3SDI - chains L and V of the 28 polymer chains in the assembly; structure by X-ray diffraction, 2.65 A resolution.

[Chain L]
Molecule: Proteasome component C5
From: Saccharomyces cerevisiae
Notes: EC 3.4.25.1
UniProt: P23724 (PSB1_YEAST); the construct lacks a stretch of the UniProt sequence and is renumbered around it, so the offset changes along the chain: -9 to -1 = UniProt 20-28; 1-70 = UniProt 29-98; 71-106 = UniProt 100-135; 107-144 = UniProt 138-175; 2 more segments
Amino-acid sequence (222 residues; each row starts with the number of its first residue; note: 2 numbers in that range are skipped by the numbering (no residue carries them; nothing is unmodelled there); a row labelled like 106A-106B holds insertion residues (106A, then the next letters in order); numbers below 1 keep their minus sign (Gln-9 is residue -9)):
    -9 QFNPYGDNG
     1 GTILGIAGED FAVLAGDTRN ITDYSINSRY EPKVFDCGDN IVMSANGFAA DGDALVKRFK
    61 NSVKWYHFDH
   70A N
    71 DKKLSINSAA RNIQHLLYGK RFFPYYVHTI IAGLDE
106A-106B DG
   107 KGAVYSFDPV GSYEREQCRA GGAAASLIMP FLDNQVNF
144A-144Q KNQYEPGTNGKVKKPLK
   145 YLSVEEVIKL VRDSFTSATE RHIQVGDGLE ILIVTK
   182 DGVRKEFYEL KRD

[Chain V]
Molecule: Proteasome component PUP1
From: Saccharomyces cerevisiae
Notes: EC 3.4.25.1
UniProt: P25043 (PSB7_YEAST); the construct lacks a stretch of the UniProt sequence and is renumbered around it, so the offset changes along the chain: 1-91 = UniProt 30-120; 93-105 = UniProt 121-133; 106-187 = UniProt 135-216; 189-223 = UniProt 217-251
Amino-acid sequence (222 residues; numbered 1 to 223 plus 1 insertion-coded residue; 2 numbers in that range are skipped by the numbering (no residue carries them; nothing is unmodelled there); the number before each row is that of its first residue):
     1 TTIVGVKFNN GVVIAADTRS TQGPIVADKN CAKLHRISPK IWCAGAGTAA DTEAVTQLIG
    61 SNIELHSLYT SREPRVVSAL QMLKQHLFKY Q
    93 GHIGAYLIVA GVD
  105A P
   106 TGSHLFSIHA HGSTDVGYYL SLGSGSLAAM AVLESHWKQD LTKEEAIKLA SDAIQAGIWN
   166 DLGSGSNVDV CVMEIGKDAE YL
   189 RNYLTPNVRE EKQKSYKFPR GTTAVLKESI VNICD
Curated features (UniProtKB/Swiss-Prot):
  - active site: Thr1 (Nucleophile)

[How chain L and chain V interact]
Pairs across the interface (57):
  Ile21(L) - Leu167(V)  hydrophobic
  Asp23(L) - Leu167(V)
  Tyr24(L) - Asn165(V)
  Tyr24(L) - Asp166(V)
  Tyr24(L) - Leu167(V)  hydrogen bond (backbone-backbone)
  Tyr24(L) - Gly168(V)
  Ile26(L) - Trp164(V)
  Ile26(L) - Leu167(V)  hydrophobic
  Arg29(L) - Trp164(V)  hydrogen bond (side chain-backbone)
  Arg29(L) - Asn165(V)
  Leu133(L) - Ile25(V)  hydrophobic
  Phe137(L) - Tyr204(V)  hydrophobic
  Asn140(L) - Phe206(V)
  Gln141(L) - Lys202(V)
  Gln141(L) - Tyr204(V)
  Gln141(L) - Phe206(V)
  Asn144B(L) - Thr210(V)
  Gln144C(L) - Phe206(V)
  Gln144C(L) - Thr210(V)
  Tyr144D(L) - Thr210(V)  hydrogen bond (backbone-backbone)
  Tyr144D(L) - Ala212(V)  hydrophobic
  Pro144F(L) - Arg208(V)
  Pro144F(L) - Gly209(V)
  Gly144J(L) - Ala212(V)
  Glu150(L) - Lys202(V)  salt bridge
  Lys153(L) - Gln201(V)
  Arg156(L) - Glu198(V)  salt bridge
  Arg156(L) - Gln201(V)  hydrogen bond
  Asp157(L) - Lys200(V)
  Asp157(L) - Gln201(V)  hydrogen bond (side chain-backbone)
  Asp157(L) - Lys202(V)
  Asp157(L) - Tyr204(V)  hydrogen bond
  Thr160(L) - Arg197(V)  hydrogen bond
  Thr160(L) - Glu198(V)
  Ser161(L) - Arg197(V)  hydrogen bond
  Glu164(L) - Val26(V)
  Glu164(L) - Lys29(V)  salt bridge
  Glu164(L) - Arg197(V)
  Arg165(L) - Pro24(V)
  Arg165(L) - Ile25(V)
  Arg165(L) - Val26(V)  hydrogen bond (backbone-backbone)
  Arg165(L) - Ala27(V)  hydrogen bond (side chain-backbone)
  Arg165(L) - Lys29(V)
  His166(L) - Pro24(V)
  Ile167(L) - Arg19(V)
  Ile167(L) - Pro24(V)  hydrogen bond (backbone-backbone)
  Ile167(L) - Val26(V)  hydrophobic
  Ile167(L) - Leu167(V)
  Lys192(L) - Asn195(V)  hydrogen bond (side chain-backbone)
  Arg193(L) - Trp164(V)
  Asp194(L) - Arg19(V)  salt bridge
  Asp194(L) - Ile163(V)
  Asp194(L) - Trp164(V)
  Asp194(L) - Ser169(V)
  Asp194(L) - Gly170(V)
  Asp194(L) - Ser171(V)  hydrogen bond (side chain-backbone)
  Asp194(L) - Asn195(V)
Interface residues without a listed pair, chain L (34 interface residues in all): Arg19, Ser25, Glu144E, Gly144G, Leu154, Gln168, Glu190
Interface residues without a listed pair, chain V (32 interface residues in all): Thr21, Gly23, Asp28, Val196, Pro207

[In short]
The interface between chain L and chain V involves 34 residues on one side and 32 on the other, with 13
hydrogen bonds and 4 salt bridges. Polar contacts include Glu150(L)-Lys202(V), Arg156(L)-Glu198(V) and
Glu164(L)-Lys29(V). Curated annotation (UniProt) lists active-site residue Thr1(V) on chain V.
Chain L is Proteasome component C5 and chain V is Proteasome component PUP1, both from Saccharomyces
cerevisiae; the structure, Structure of yeast 20S open-gate proteasome with Compound 20, was determined by
X-ray diffraction together with 3SDK, 3OEU and 3OEV from the same study.
